PDB entry 3PCD | X-ray diffraction, 2.10 A resolution | chains M and P of the 12 polymer chains in the assembly

[Chain M (and P)]
Molecule: Protocatechuate 3,4-dioxygenase
From: Pseudomonas putida
Notes: EC 1.13.11.3; chain P of this document is another copy of the same molecule, construct and numbering; everything in this record applies to it too
UniProt: P00437 (PCXB_PSEPU); residues 301-538 here correspond to UniProt positions 1-238 (UniProt number = residue number - 300)
Sequence (238 residues; row label = number of the first residue in the row):
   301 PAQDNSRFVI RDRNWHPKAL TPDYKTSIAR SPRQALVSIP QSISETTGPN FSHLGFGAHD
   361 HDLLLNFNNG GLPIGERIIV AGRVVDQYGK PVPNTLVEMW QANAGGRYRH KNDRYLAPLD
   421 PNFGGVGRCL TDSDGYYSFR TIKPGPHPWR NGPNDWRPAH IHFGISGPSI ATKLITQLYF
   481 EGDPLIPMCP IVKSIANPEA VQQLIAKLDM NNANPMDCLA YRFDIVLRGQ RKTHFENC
Disordered / not traced: 368-370, 537-538
Sequence notes: engineered mutation His447 (Tyr147 in P00437)
Covalent attachments: beta-mercaptoethanol (BME) linked to Cys429
Bound ions: Fe ion: Tyr408, His460, His462 (together with carbonate ion)
Residues lining bound ligands:
  - carbonate ion (CO3): Tyr408, His447, Arg457, His460, His462, Gln477
  - carbonate ion: Tyr408, His447, Arg457, His460, His462, Gln477

[How chain M and chain P interact]
Pairs across the interface - 60 pairs, chain M then chain P:
  Leu372(M) with Pro418(P)
  Pro373(M) with Pro418(P)
  Ile374(M) with Leu419(P)
  Gly375(M) with Ala404(P); Gly405(P)
  Glu376(M) with Ala404(P); Gly445(P); Pro446(P)
  Arg377(M) with Tyr415(P); Leu416(P)
  Ala404(M) with Gly375(P); Glu376(P)
  Gly405(M) with Gly375(P)
  Tyr415(M) with Arg377(P); Met516(P); Asp517(P), hydrogen bond (side chain-backbone)
  Leu416(M) with Arg377(P); Met516(P)
  Pro418(M) with Leu372(P); Pro373(P)
  Leu419(M) with Ile374(P)
  Asp420(M) with Ile374(P)
  Gly445(M) with Glu376(P)
  Pro446(M) with Glu376(P)
  Pro448(M) with Met516(P), hydrophobic
  Trp449(M) with Met516(P)
  Arg450(M) with Met516(P)
  Pro453(M) with Pro515(P)
  Asn454(M) with Met510(P), hydrogen bond (side chain-backbone); Pro515(P)
  Trp456(M) with Met510(P); Asn514(P); Asp517(P); Cys518(P); Leu519(P), hydrophobic
  Glu481(M) with Pro484(P)
  Gly482(M) with Gly482(P)
  Pro484(M) with Glu481(P); Leu508(P), hydrophobic
  Leu485(M) with Leu508(P), hydrophobic; Leu519(P), hydrophobic
  Met488(M) with Leu508(P), hydrophobic; Met510(P), hydrophobic
  Leu508(M) with Leu485(P), hydrophobic; Met488(P), hydrophobic
  Met510(M) with Asn454(P), hydrogen bond (backbone-side chain); Trp456(P); Met488(P), hydrophobic
  Asn514(M) with Trp456(P)
  Pro515(M) with Pro453(P); Asn454(P)
  Met516(M) with Tyr415(P); Pro448(P), hydrophobic; Trp449(P); Arg450(P)
  Asp517(M) with Tyr415(P), hydrogen bond (backbone-side chain); Trp456(P)
  Cys518(M) with Trp456(P)
  Leu519(M) with Trp456(P), hydrophobic; Leu485(P), hydrophobic
Other interface residues (no listed pair), chain M (37 interface residues in all): Pro421, Ala513, Tyr521
Other interface residues (no listed pair), chain P (35 interface residues in all): Asp420, Ala513

[Overview]
The interface between chain M and chain P involves 37 residues on one side and 35 on the other; the contacts
include 4 hydrogen bonds. Among the polar pairs are Tyr415(M)-Asp517(P) and Asn454(M)-Met510(P). Ligands of
chain M: carbonate ion.
Chain M and chain P are both Protocatechuate 3,4-dioxygenase (Pseudomonas putida); the structure,
Protocatechuate 3,4-dioxygenase Y447H mutant, was determined by X-ray diffraction.
